4LN6 - chains E and F of the 6 polymer chains in the assembly; structure by X-ray diffraction, 2.12 A resolution.

# Chain E
Protein: Hemagglutinin
Source organism: Influenza A virus
Notes: fragment: HA1 subunit residues 19-339
Amino-acid sequence (325 residues; numbered -3 to 321; the number before each row is that of its first residue; numbers below 1 keep their minus sign (Ala-3 is residue -3)):
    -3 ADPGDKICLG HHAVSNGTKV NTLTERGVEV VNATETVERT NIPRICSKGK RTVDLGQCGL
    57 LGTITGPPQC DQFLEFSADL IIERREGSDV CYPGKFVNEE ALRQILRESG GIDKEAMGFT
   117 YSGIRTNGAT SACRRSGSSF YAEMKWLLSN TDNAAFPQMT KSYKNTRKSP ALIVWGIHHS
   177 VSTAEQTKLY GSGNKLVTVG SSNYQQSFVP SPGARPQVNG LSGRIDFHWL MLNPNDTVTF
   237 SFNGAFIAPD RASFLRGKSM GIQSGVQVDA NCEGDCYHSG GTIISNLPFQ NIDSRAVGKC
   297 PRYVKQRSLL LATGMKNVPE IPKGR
Unresolved in the structure: -3 to 0, 317-321
Disulfide bonds: Cys42-Cys268, Cys54-Cys66, Cys87-Cys129, Cys272-Cys296
Covalently attached groups: N-acetylglucosamine (NAG) linked to Asn12, Asn28
Metal / ion sites: Ca2+: Glu71, Asp109, Lys110
What the authors report for this chain:
  - post-translational modification sites: Asn12, Asn28, Asn231
  - specificity-determining residues: Leu217

# Chain F
Protein: Hemagglutinin
Source organism: Influenza A virus
Notes: fragment: HA2 subunit residues 340-517
Amino-acid sequence (181 residues; each row starts with the number of its first residue):
     1 GLFGAIAGFI ENGWEGLIDG WYGFRHQNAQ GEGTAADYKS TQSAIDQITG KLNRLIEKTN
    61 QQFELIDNEF NEVEKQIGNV INWTRDSITE VWSYNAELLV AMENQHTIDL ADSEMDKLYE
   121 RVKRQLRENA EEDGTGCFEI FHKCDDDCMA SIRNNTYDHS KYREEAMQNR IQIDSGRLVP
   181 R
Unresolved in the structure: 1-4, 172-181
Disulfide bonds: Cys144-Cys148
Covalently attached groups: N-acetylglucosamine (NAG) linked to Asn82
What the authors report for this chain:
  - post-translational modification sites: Asn82

# How chain E and chain F interact
Contacting residue pairs (141):
  Asp1(E) - Gln27(F)
  Asp1(E) - Asn28(F)
  Asp1(E) - Phe138(F)
  Asp1(E) - Glu139(F)
  Asp1(E) - Ile140(F)  hydrogen bond (backbone-backbone)
  Asp1(E) - His142(F)
  Asp1(E) - Lys143(F)
  Asp1(E) - Cys144(F)  hydrogen bond (side chain-backbone)
  Lys2(E) - Ile6(F)  hydrogen bond (side chain-backbone)
  Lys2(E) - His26(F)
  Lys2(E) - Gln27(F)  hydrogen bond (backbone-backbone)
  Lys2(E) - Asp133(F)  salt bridge
  Lys2(E) - Cys137(F)
  Lys2(E) - Phe138(F)
  Lys2(E) - Met149(F)
  Ile3(E) - Phe24(F)  hydrophobic
  Ile3(E) - Arg25(F)
  Ile3(E) - Cys137(F)
  Ile3(E) - Phe138(F)  hydrogen bond (backbone-backbone)
  Ile3(E) - Ile140(F)  hydrophobic
  Cys4(E) - Ile6(F)  hydrophobic
  Cys4(E) - Ala7(F)
  Cys4(E) - Trp14(F)
  Cys4(E) - Gly23(F)
  Cys4(E) - Phe24(F)
  Cys4(E) - Arg25(F)  hydrogen bond (backbone-backbone)
  Cys4(E) - Gly136(F)
  Cys4(E) - Cys137(F)  disulfide
  Leu5(E) - Gly8(F)
  Leu5(E) - Phe9(F)  hydrogen bond (backbone-backbone)
  Leu5(E) - Trp14(F)
  Leu5(E) - Gly23(F)
  Leu5(E) - Phe24(F)  hydrophobic
  Leu5(E) - Met115(F)  hydrophobic
  Leu5(E) - Leu118(F)  hydrophobic
  Leu5(E) - Gly136(F)  hydrogen bond (backbone-backbone)
  Leu5(E) - Phe138(F)  hydrophobic
  Gly6(E) - Phe9(F)
  Gly6(E) - Trp14(F)
  Gly6(E) - Tyr22(F)
  Gly6(E) - Gly23(F)  hydrogen bond (backbone-backbone)
  Gly6(E) - Met115(F)
  His7(E) - Phe9(F)
  His7(E) - Gly13(F)
  His7(E) - Trp14(F)  hydrogen bond (backbone-backbone)
  His7(E) - Leu17(F)
  His7(E) - Trp21(F)
  His7(E) - Tyr22(F)
  His7(E) - Met115(F)
  His8(E) - Trp14(F)
  His8(E) - Leu17(F)
  His8(E) - Gly20(F)
  His8(E) - Trp21(F)  hydrogen bond (backbone-backbone)
  Ala9(E) - Gly13(F)
  Ala9(E) - Trp14(F)  hydrogen bond (backbone-backbone)
  Ala9(E) - Glu15(F)
  Ser11(E) - Glu15(F)
  Val16(E) - Asn104(F)
  Asn17(E) - Ala101(F)
  Asn17(E) - Asn104(F)  hydrogen bond (backbone-side chain)
  Thr18(E) - Ala101(F)
  Thr18(E) - Gln105(F)  hydrogen bond
  Thr18(E) - Ile108(F)
  Leu19(E) - Ala101(F)
  Leu19(E) - Met102(F)
  Leu19(E) - Gln105(F)  hydrogen bond (backbone-side chain)
  Thr20(E) - Gln105(F)  hydrogen bond
  Val26(E) - Ile108(F)  hydrophobic
  Thr32(E) - Val100(F)
  Glu79(E) - Phe70(F)
  Arg80(E) - Phe70(F)
  Arg81(E) - Glu69(F)
  Arg81(E) - Phe70(F)
  Glu95(E) - Asn71(F)  hydrogen bond
  Glu96(E) - Asp67(F)
  Glu96(E) - Asn68(F)  hydrogen bond
  Glu96(E) - Val73(F)
  Arg99(E) - Asn68(F)
  Gln100(E) - Leu65(F)
  Gln100(E) - Ile66(F)  hydrogen bond (side chain-backbone)
  Arg103(E) - Leu65(F)
  Met256(E) - Phe63(F)
  Met256(E) - Glu64(F)
  Gly257(E) - Leu65(F)
  Gln259(E) - Asn68(F)  hydrogen bond
  Gln259(E) - Glu69(F)  hydrogen bond (side chain-backbone)
  Gln259(E) - Phe70(F)
  Ser275(E) - Glu69(F)  hydrogen bond
  Asn282(E) - Ile56(F)
  Asn282(E) - Glu57(F)
  Asn282(E) - Lys58(F)  hydrogen bond
  Pro284(E) - Leu55(F)
  Phe285(E) - Ala96(F)  hydrophobic
  Ser290(E) - Arg85(F)
  Arg291(E) - Leu65(F)
  Arg291(E) - Asp67(F)  salt bridge
  Arg291(E) - Asn68(F)
  Arg291(E) - Glu69(F)  salt bridge
  Arg291(E) - Arg85(F)
  Val293(E) - Phe63(F)
  Val293(E) - Glu64(F)
  Val293(E) - Leu65(F)  hydrophobic
  Gly294(E) - Gln61(F)
  Gly294(E) - Gln62(F)
  Gly294(E) - Phe63(F)  hydrogen bond (backbone-backbone)
  Lys295(E) - Asn60(F)
  Lys295(E) - Gln61(F)
  Cys296(E) - Thr59(F)
  Arg298(E) - Thr59(F)
  Arg298(E) - Trp92(F)
  Tyr299(E) - Thr89(F)
  Tyr299(E) - Trp92(F)
  Val300(E) - Trp92(F)
  Val300(E) - Ser93(F)
  Lys301(E) - Glu90(F)  salt bridge
  Lys301(E) - Ser93(F)  hydrogen bond (backbone-side chain)
  Gln302(E) - Ser93(F)  hydrogen bond (side chain-backbone)
  Gln302(E) - Glu97(F)  hydrogen bond
  Leu305(E) - Ala96(F)  hydrophobic
  Leu305(E) - Glu97(F)
  Leu306(E) - Val100(F)
  Leu306(E) - Asn104(F)  hydrogen bond (backbone-side chain)
  Leu307(E) - Leu52(F)  hydrophobic
  Leu307(E) - Leu55(F)  hydrophobic
  Leu307(E) - Glu103(F)
  Leu307(E) - Asn104(F)
  Ala308(E) - Asn104(F)  hydrogen bond (backbone-side chain)
  Ala308(E) - Thr107(F)
  Thr309(E) - Trp21(F)
  Thr309(E) - Ile48(F)
  Gly310(E) - Trp21(F)
  Gly310(E) - Thr107(F)
  Met311(E) - Trp21(F)
  Met311(E) - Tyr22(F)
  Met311(E) - Ala111(F)  hydrophobic
  Val314(E) - Asn12(F)
  Val314(E) - Gly13(F)  hydrogen bond (backbone-backbone)
  Pro315(E) - Asn12(F)
  Pro315(E) - Glu15(F)
  Glu316(E) - Asn12(F)
  Glu316(E) - Glu15(F)
Other interface residues (no listed pair), chain E (62 interface residues in all): Val10, Val24, Thr30, Glu104, Ile258, Ser260, Ser281, Leu283, Lys312
Other interface residues (no listed pair), chain F (74 interface residues in all): Glu11, Ala29, Glu74, Leu98, Leu99, Tyr119, Val122, Ile152
Cross-chain cystine bridges: Cys4(E)-Cys137(F)

# Summary
62 residues of chain E and 74 residues of chain F are in contact, with 1 disulfide bond, 30 hydrogen bonds and
4 salt bridges. Polar pairs include Lys2(E)-Asp133(F), Arg291(E)-Asp67(F) and Arg291(E)-Glu69(F).
N-acetylglucosamine is covalently linked to Asn12(E) and Asn28(E). The paper reports the specificity
determinant Leu217(E); modification sites Asn12(E), Asn28(E) and Asn82(F) among others.
Here chain E is Hemagglutinin and chain F is Hemagglutinin, both from Influenza A virus. Entry 4LN6 (The
crystal structure of hemagglutinin from a h7n9 influenza virus (a/shanghai/2/2013)) was determined by X-ray
diffraction (same publication as 4LN3, 4LN4 and 4LN8).
